6MKN - chains A and E of the 23 polymer chains in the assembly; structure by X-ray diffraction, 3.46 A resolution.

Chain A:
Molecule: 16S rRNA
Source organism: Thermus thermophilus HB8
Sequence (1507 nucleotides; numbered 5 to 1544 plus 13 insertion-coded residues; 46 numbers in that range are skipped by the numbering (no residue carries them; nothing is unmodelled there); the number before each row is that of its first residue; a row labelled like 190A-190L holds insertion residues (190A, then the next letters in order)):
     5 UGGAGAGUUU GAUCCUGGCU CAGGGUGAAC GCUGGCGGCG UGCCUAAGAC AUGCAAGUCG
    65 UGCGGG
    73 CCGCGGGGUU UU
    88 ACUCCG
    95 UGGUC
   101 AGCGGCGGAC GGGUGAGUAA CGCGUGGGU
  129A G
   130 ACCUACCCGG AAGAGGGGGA CAACCCGGGG AAACUCGGGC UAAUCCCCCA UGUGGACCCG
   190 C
190A-190L CCCUUGGGGUGU
   191 GUCCAAAGGG CUUU
   216 GCCCGCUUCC GGAUGGGCCC GCGUCCCAUC AGCUAGUUGG UGGGGUAAUG GCCCACCAAG
   276 GCGACGACGG GUAGCCGGUC UGAGAGGAUG GCCGGCCACA GGGGCACUGA GACACGGGCC
   336 CCACUCCUAC GGGAGGCAGC AGUUAGGAAU CUUCCGCAAU GGGCGCAAGC CUGACGGAGC
   396 GACGCCGCUU GGAGGAAGAA GCCCUUCGGG GUGUAAACUC CUGAA
   442 CCCGGGACGA AACCCCCGAC GA
   474 GGGGACUGAC GGUACCGGG
   494 GUAAUAGCGC CGGCCAACUC CGUGCCAGCA GCCGCGGUAA UACGGAGGGC GCGAGCGUUA
   554 CCCGGAUUCA CUGGGCGUAA AGGGCGUGUA GGCGGCCUGG GGCGUCCCAU GUGAAAGACC
   614 ACGGCUCAAC CGUGGGGGAG CGUGGGAUAC GCUCAGGCUA GACGGUGGGA GAGGGUGGUG
   674 GAAUUCCCGG AGUAGCGGUG AAAUGCGCAG AUACCGGGAG GAACGCCGAU GGCGAAGGCA
   734 GCCACCUGGU CCACCCGUGA CGCUGAGGCG CGAAAGCGUG GGGAGCAAAC CGGAUUAGAU
   794 ACCCGGGUAG UCCACGCCCU AAACGAUGCG CGCUAGGUCU CUGGGUCU
   848 CCUGGGGGCC GAAGCUAACG CGUUAAGCGC GCCGCCUGGG GAGUACGGCC GCAAGGCUGA
   908 AACUCAAAGG AAUUGACGGG GGCCCGCACA AGCGGUGGAG CAUGUGGUUU AAUUCGAAGC
   968 AACGCGAAGA ACCUUACCAG GCCUUGACAU GCUAGGAACC CGGGUGAAAG CCUGGGGUGC
  1028 CCCGGGGAGC CCUAGCACAG GUGCUGCAUG GCCGUCGUCA GCUCGUGCCG UGAGGUGUUG
  1088 GGUUAAGUCC CGCAACGAGC GCAACCCCCG CCGUUAGUUG CCAGCGGUUC GGCCGGGCAC
  1148 UCUAACGGGA CUGCCCGCGA AA
  1171 GCGGGAGGAA GGAGGGGACG ACGUCUGGUC AGCAUGGCCC UUACGGCCUG GGCGACACAC
  1231 GUGCUACAAU GCCCACUACA AAGCGAUGCC ACCCGGCAAC GGGGAGCUAA UCGCAAAAAG
  1291 GUGGGCCCAG UUCGGAUUGG GGUCUGCAAC CCGACCCCAU GAAGCCGGAA UCGCUAGUAA
  1351 UCGCGGAUCA GCAUGCCGCG GUGAAUACGU UCCCGGGCCU UGUACACACC GCCCGUCACG
  1411 CCAUGGGAGC GGGCUCUACC CGAAGUCGCC GGG
  1446 AGCCUACGGG
  1459 CAGGCGCCGA GGGUAGGGCC CGUGACUGGG GCGAAGUCGU AACAAGGUAG CUGUACCGGA
  1519 AGGUGCGGCU GGAUCA
  1539 CUUUCU
Differences from the reference sequence: insertion (1540-1544)
Bound ions: Mg2+ site 1 near U14 (its only coordinating residue here); Mg2+ site 2 near G21 (its only coordinating residue here); Mg2+ site 3: C48, U49; Mg2+ site 4 near A53 (its only coordinating residue here); Mg2+ site 5: G70, U98; Mg2+ site 6 near G105 (its only coordinating residue here); Mg2+ site 7 near A109 (its only coordinating residue here); Mg2+ site 8: A116, G117, G289; Mg2+ site 9: G124, U125, G236; Mg2+ site 10: C174, C175; Mg2+ site 11 near A195 (its only coordinating residue here); Mg2+ site 12 near C352 (its only coordinating residue here); 34 more Mg2+ sites not listed
Ligand contacts: paromomycin (PAR): G1405, U1406, C1407, A1408, C1409, C1490, G1491, A1492, A1493, G1494, U1495, C1496

Chain E:
Protein: 30S ribosomal protein S5
Source organism: Thermus thermophilus HB8
UniProt: Q5SHQ5 (RS5_THET8); residues 1-162 here = UniProt positions 1-162
Sequence (162 residues; row label = number of the first residue in the row):
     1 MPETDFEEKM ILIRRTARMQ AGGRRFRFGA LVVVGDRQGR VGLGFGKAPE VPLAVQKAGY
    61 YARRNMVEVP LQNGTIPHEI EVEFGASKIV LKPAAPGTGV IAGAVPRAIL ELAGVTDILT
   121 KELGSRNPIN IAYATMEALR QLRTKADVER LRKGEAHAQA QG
Disordered / not traced: 1-4, 155-162

How chain A and chain E interact:
Pairs across the interface - 69 pairs, chain A then chain E:
  U5(A) with Ala-95(E), base contact
  G6(A) with Ala-94(E), base contact; Ala-95(E), hydrogen bond to the base; Thr-98(E), base contact; Leu-119(E), base contact
  G7(A) with Lys-92(E), hydrogen bond to the base; Ile-101(E), phosphate contact; Thr-120(E), hydrogen bond to the sugar
  A8(A) with Ile-101(E), base contact; Ala-102(E), hydrogen bond to the sugar; Gly-103(E), hydrogen bond to the sugar; Thr-120(E), sugar contact
  G9(A) with Lys-121(E), salt bridge to the phosphate; Glu-122(E), hydrogen bond to the phosphate; Arg-126(E), hydrogen bond to the phosphate
  A10(A) with Arg-126(E), phosphate contact
  G15(A) with Ala-17(E), hydrogen bond to the base; Arg-18(E), base contact; Met-19(E), sugar contact; Arg-24(E), sugar contact
  A16(A) with Thr-16(E), sugar contact; Ala-17(E), hydrogen bond to the sugar
  U17(A) with Arg-14(E), hydrogen bond to the phosphate
  C18(A) with Arg-14(E), salt bridge to the phosphate; Asn-127(E), hydrogen bond to the phosphate; Asn-130(E), phosphate contact
  C19(A) with Ala-86(E), phosphate contact; Ser-125(E), hydrogen bond to the phosphate; Asn-127(E), phosphate contact; Asn-130(E), hydrogen bond to the phosphate
  U20(A) with Ser-125(E), phosphate contact
  G558(A) with Lys-121(E), phosphate contact
  A559(A) with Lys-121(E), salt bridge to the phosphate; Arg-126(E), salt bridge to the phosphate
  U560(A) with Leu-123(E), base contact
  A864(A) with Gly-85(E), phosphate contact
  U921(A) with Arg-18(E), sugar contact; Met-19(E), hydrogen bond to the sugar
  G922(A) with Met-19(E), sugar contact; Gln-20(E), hydrogen bond to the phosphate; Ala-21(E), sugar contact
  A923(A) with Ala-21(E), phosphate contact
  U1070(A) with Arg-18(E), salt bridge to the phosphate; Gln-20(E), phosphate contact
  G1072(A) with Pro-49(E), phosphate contact
  U1073(A) with Lys-57(E), salt bridge to the phosphate
  G1074(A) with Tyr-60(E), hydrogen bond to the phosphate; Tyr-61(E), hydrogen bond to the phosphate
  G1077(A) with Lys-47(E), hydrogen bond to the base
  U1078(A) with Ile-129(E), sugar contact; Asn-130(E), hydrogen bond to the sugar; Tyr-133(E), sugar contact
  G1079(A) with Arg-14(E), hydrogen bond to the phosphate
  A1080(A) with Arg-14(E), salt bridge to the phosphate; Thr-16(E), hydrogen bond to the phosphate; Ala-17(E), sugar contact; Lys-47(E), salt bridge to the phosphate
  G1081(A) with Thr-16(E), hydrogen bond to the phosphate; Ala-17(E), phosphate contact; Arg-18(E), phosphate contact; Arg-27(E), salt bridge to the phosphate
  C1192(A) with Arg-25(E), base contact
  G1193(A) with Arg-25(E), hydrogen bond to the sugar
  U1194(A) with Gly-22(E), sugar contact
  A1396(A) with Met-19(E), base contact
  C1397(A) with Arg-24(E), salt bridge to the phosphate
  A1398(A) with Gln-20(E), hydrogen bond to the base; Ala-21(E), base contact; Gly-22(E), base contact
Interface residues without a listed pair, chain A (37 interface residues in all): U863, C1069, C1071
Interface residues without a listed pair, chain E (43 interface residues in all): Gly-23, Phe-45, Glu-83, Phe-84, Ser-87, Arg-107, Gly-124

Overview:
Chain A and chain E form an interface of 37 and 43 residues respectively; the contacts include 24 hydrogen
bonds and 10 salt bridges. Among the polar pairs are G6(A)/Ala-95(E), G7(A)/Lys-92(E) and G15(A)/Ala-17(E).
Chain A binds paromomycin. C48(A) and U49(A) coordinate Mg2+ site 3.
Chain A is 16S rRNA and chain E is 30S ribosomal protein S5, both from Thermus thermophilus HB8; the
structure, Structure of the Thermus thermophilus 30S ribosomal subunit complexed with an inosine (I34)
modified anticodon stem ..., was determined by X-ray diffraction, deposited together with 6DTI, 6MPF and 6MPI.
